3S0C - chains C and D of the 5 polymer chains in the assembly; structure by X-ray diffraction, 1.78 A resolution.

== Chain C (and D) ==
Name: Probable transaldolase
From: Thermoplasma acidophilum
Notes: EC 2.2.1.2; chain D of this document is another copy of the same molecule, construct and numbering; everything in this record applies to it too
UniProtKB: Q9HKI3 (TAL_THEAC); residues 1-223 here = UniProt positions 1-223
Sequence (223 residues; row label = number of the first residue in the row):
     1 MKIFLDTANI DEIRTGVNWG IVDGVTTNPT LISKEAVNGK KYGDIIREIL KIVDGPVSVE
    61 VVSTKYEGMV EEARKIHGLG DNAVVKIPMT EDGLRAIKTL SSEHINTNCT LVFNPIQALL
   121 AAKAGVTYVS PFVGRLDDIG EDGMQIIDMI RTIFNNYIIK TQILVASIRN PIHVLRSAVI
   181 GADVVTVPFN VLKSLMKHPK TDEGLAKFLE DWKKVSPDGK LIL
Swiss-Prot annotation at these positions:
  - active site: K86 (Schiff-base intermediate with substrate)

== How chain C and chain D interact ==
Contacting residue pairs (84):
  N28(C) - F208(D)
  P29(C) - F208(D)
  P29(C) - W212(D)  hydrophobic
  T30(C) - F208(D)
  T30(C) - D211(D)  hydrogen bond
  I32(C) - W212(D)  hydrophobic
  S33(C) - D211(D)
  S33(C) - V215(D)
  A36(C) - V215(D)
  Y42(C) - W212(D)  hydrophobic
  Y42(C) - S216(D)
  Y42(C) - K220(D)  hydrogen bond (side chain-backbone)
  Y42(C) - L221(D)  hydrophobic
  Y42(C) - I222(D)  hydrogen bond (side chain-backbone)
  Y42(C) - L223(D)  hydrophobic
  E60(C) - F208(D)
  E60(C) - L221(D)
  V62(C) - W212(D)
  V62(C) - G219(D)
  V62(C) - L221(D)  hydrophobic
  E72(C) - L221(D)
  K75(C) - L223(D)
  I76(C) - L221(D)  hydrophobic
  I76(C) - L223(D)  hydrophobic
  L79(C) - L223(D)  hydrophobic
  P88(C) - L205(D)  hydrophobic
  M89(C) - M196(D)
  M89(C) - T201(D)
  T90(C) - L205(D)
  E91(C) - W19(D)
  E91(C) - M196(D)
  E91(C) - K197(D)  salt bridge
  L94(C) - W19(D)
  L94(C) - I21(D)  hydrophobic
  L94(C) - M196(D)  hydrophobic
  R95(C) - N18(D)
  R95(C) - W19(D)
  K98(C) - V17(D)  hydrogen bond (side chain-backbone)
  K98(C) - N18(D)
  K98(C) - G20(D)
  L111(C) - T201(D)  hydrogen bond (backbone-side chain)
  L111(C) - G204(D)
  L111(C) - L205(D)
  L111(C) - F208(D)  hydrophobic
  F113(C) - H198(D)
  F113(C) - K200(D)
  F113(C) - T201(D)
  P115(C) - L175(D)  hydrophobic
  I116(C) - V174(D)
  I116(C) - L175(D)  hydrophobic
  I116(C) - A178(D)  hydrophobic
  Q117(C) - L195(D)
  Q117(C) - M196(D)  hydrogen bond (side chain-backbone)
  Q117(C) - K197(D)
  Q117(C) - H198(D)
  Q117(C) - T201(D)  hydrogen bond
  L119(C) - A178(D)  hydrophobic
  L120(C) - I3(D)  hydrophobic
  L120(C) - I21(D)
  L120(C) - L195(D)
  L120(C) - M196(D)  hydrophobic
  K123(C) - M1(D)  hydrogen bond (side chain-backbone)
  K123(C) - K2(D)
  K123(C) - G20(D)
  K123(C) - I21(D)
  K123(C) - D23(D)  salt bridge
  A124(C) - W19(D)
  A124(C) - G20(D)
  A124(C) - I21(D)
  R135(C) - K200(D)
  R135(C) - G204(D)
  I139(C) - K200(D)
  T152(C) - V179(D)
  I153(C) - A178(D)
  I153(C) - V179(D)
  N156(C) - A178(D)  hydrogen bond (side chain-backbone)
  N156(C) - V179(D)  hydrogen bond (side chain-backbone)
  N156(C) - I180(D)
  N156(C) - G181(D)
  Y157(C) - M1(D)
  Y157(C) - S177(D)
  Y157(C) - A178(D)
  Y157(C) - G181(D)
  Y157(C) - A182(D)  hydrogen bond (side chain-backbone)
Other interface residues (no listed pair), chain C (40 interface residues in all): I46, V61, N114, F132, M149
Other interface residues (no listed pair), chain D (36 interface residues in all): K207

== In short ==
The interface between chain C and chain D involves 40 residues on one side and 36 on the other; the contacts
include 11 hydrogen bonds and 2 salt bridges. Among the polar pairs are E91(C)-K197(D), K123(C)-D23(D) and
T30(C)-D211(D).
Chain C and chain D are both Probable transaldolase (Thermoplasma acidophilum); the structure, Transaldolase
wt of Thermoplasma acidophilum, was determined by X-ray diffraction (same publication as 3S1U, 3S1V, 3S1W and
3S1X).
